5H8I - chains A and B of the 8 polymer chains in the assembly; structure by X-ray diffraction, 1.97 A resolution.

Chain A (and B):
Name: N-carbamoylputrescine amidohydrolase
Source organism: Medicago truncatula
Notes: EC 3.5.1.53; chain B of this document is another copy of the same molecule, construct and numbering; everything in this record applies to it too
Reference sequence: G7ITU5 (G7ITU5_MEDTR); numbering as in UniProt (aligned over 1-301)
Chain sequence (304 residues; each row starts with the number of its first residue; numbers below 1 keep their minus sign (Ser-2 is residue -2)):
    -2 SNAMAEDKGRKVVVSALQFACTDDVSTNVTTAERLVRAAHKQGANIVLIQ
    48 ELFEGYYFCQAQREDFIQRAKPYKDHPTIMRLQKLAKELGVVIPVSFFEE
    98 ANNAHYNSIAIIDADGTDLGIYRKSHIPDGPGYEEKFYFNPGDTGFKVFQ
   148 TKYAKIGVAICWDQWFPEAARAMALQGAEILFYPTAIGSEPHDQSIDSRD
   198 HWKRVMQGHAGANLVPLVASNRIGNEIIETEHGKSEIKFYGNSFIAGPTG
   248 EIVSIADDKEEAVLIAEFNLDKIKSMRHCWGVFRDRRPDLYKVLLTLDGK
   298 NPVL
Unresolved in the structure: -2 to 3, 189-190 (chain B: -2 to 3)
Sequence notes: expression tag (-2 to 0)
Reported in the primary citation:
  - catalytic residues: Glu48, Lys121, Glu132, Cys158, Trp159, Gln161, Trp162
  - binding site for (4-azanylbutylamino)methanediol: Tyr54, Lys121, Pro125, Asp126, Pro128, Tyr130, Cys158, Trp159, Ala183, Ile184, Glu187, Trp277
  - specificity-determining residues: Glu187
  - allosteric site: Asp194, His198, Glu248 (from molecular simulation)

How chain A and chain B interact:
Contacting residue pairs (127):
  Ser122(A) - Arg284(B)  hydrogen bond (backbone-side chain)
  Ser122(A) - Leu287(B)
  His123(A) - Asp282(B)
  His123(A) - Arg284(B)
  His123(A) - Tyr288(B)  hydrogen bond
  Ile124(A) - Asp282(B)
  Pro125(A) - Asp282(B)
  Asp126(A) - Arg281(B)  salt bridge
  Asp126(A) - Asp282(B)
  Tyr130(A) - Cys276(B)
  Tyr130(A) - Trp277(B)
  Pro138(A) - Arg284(B)
  Gly139(A) - Arg284(B)  hydrogen bond (backbone-side chain)
  Gly142(A) - Leu287(B)
  Phe143(A) - Leu287(B)  hydrophobic
  Phe143(A) - Tyr288(B)  hydrophobic
  Trp159(A) - Trp277(B)
  Trp159(A) - Asp282(B)  hydrogen bond
  Trp162(A) - Ala209(B)
  Trp162(A) - Trp277(B)  hydrophobic
  Phe163(A) - Arg168(B)
  Phe163(A) - Val279(B)
  Phe163(A) - Asp282(B)
  Phe163(A) - Arg283(B)
  Phe163(A) - Tyr288(B)
  Pro164(A) - Pro164(B)  hydrophobic
  Pro164(A) - Arg168(B)
  Pro164(A) - Ala209(B)  hydrophobic
  Glu165(A) - Arg168(B)  salt bridge
  Glu165(A) - Arg283(B)  salt bridge
  Glu165(A) - Tyr288(B)
  Glu165(A) - Leu291(B)
  Arg168(A) - Phe163(B)
  Arg168(A) - Pro164(B)
  Arg168(A) - Glu165(B)  salt bridge
  Arg168(A) - Leu291(B)
  Ala169(A) - Val290(B)  hydrophobic
  Ala169(A) - Leu291(B)
  Leu172(A) - Val290(B)
  Leu172(A) - Leu294(B)
  Leu172(A) - Asp295(B)
  Leu172(A) - Gly296(B)
  Gln173(A) - Gly296(B)
  His198(A) - Gly208(B)  hydrogen bond (side chain-backbone)
  His198(A) - Leu211(B)
  His198(A) - Thr246(B)
  His198(A) - Trp277(B)
  Arg201(A) - Gln204(B)
  Arg201(A) - Gly205(B)
  Arg201(A) - Thr246(B)  hydrogen bond (side chain-backbone)
  Arg201(A) - Gly247(B)
  Arg201(A) - Glu248(B)
  Val202(A) - Gly208(B)
  Val202(A) - Ala209(B)
  Gln204(A) - Arg201(B)
  Gly205(A) - Arg201(B)
  Gly208(A) - His198(B)  hydrogen bond (backbone-side chain)
  Gly208(A) - Val202(B)
  Ala209(A) - Trp162(B)
  Ala209(A) - Pro164(B)  hydrophobic
  Ala209(A) - Val202(B)
  Leu211(A) - His198(B)
  Thr246(A) - His198(B)
  Thr246(A) - Arg201(B)  hydrogen bond (backbone-side chain)
  Gly247(A) - Arg201(B)
  Glu248(A) - Arg201(B)
  Trp277(A) - Trp159(B)
  Trp277(A) - Trp162(B)
  Trp277(A) - Glu187(B)
  Trp277(A) - Ser195(B)
  Val279(A) - Trp159(B)  hydrophobic
  Val279(A) - Phe163(B)
  Arg281(A) - Asp126(B)
  Arg281(A) - Lys133(B)
  Asp282(A) - His123(B)
  Asp282(A) - Ile124(B)
  Asp282(A) - Lys133(B)  salt bridge
  Asp282(A) - Trp159(B)  hydrogen bond
  Asp282(A) - Phe163(B)
  Arg283(A) - Phe163(B)
  Arg283(A) - Glu165(B)  salt bridge
  Arg283(A) - Leu291(B)  hydrogen bond (side chain-backbone)
  Arg283(A) - Thr293(B)  hydrogen bond (side chain-backbone)
  Arg283(A) - Leu294(B)
  Arg284(A) - Ser122(B)  hydrogen bond (side chain-backbone)
  Arg284(A) - His123(B)
  Arg284(A) - Pro138(B)
  Arg284(A) - Gly139(B)  hydrogen bond (side chain-backbone)
  Pro285(A) - Leu291(B)
  Pro285(A) - Leu292(B)
  Pro285(A) - Thr293(B)
  Pro285(A) - Leu294(B)
  Pro285(A) - Val300(B)  hydrophobic
  Asp286(A) - Val300(B)
  Leu287(A) - Ser122(B)
  Leu287(A) - Gly139(B)
  Leu287(A) - Phe143(B)
  Tyr288(A) - His123(B)  hydrogen bond
  Tyr288(A) - Phe143(B)  hydrophobic
  Tyr288(A) - Phe163(B)
  Tyr288(A) - Glu165(B)
  Tyr288(A) - Leu291(B)
  Tyr288(A) - Leu292(B)
  Lys289(A) - Leu292(B)
  Val290(A) - Ala169(B)  hydrophobic
  Val290(A) - Leu172(B)
  Leu291(A) - Glu165(B)
  Leu291(A) - Arg168(B)
  Leu291(A) - Ala169(B)
  Leu291(A) - Arg283(B)  hydrogen bond (backbone-side chain)
  Leu291(A) - Pro285(B)
  Leu291(A) - Tyr288(B)
  Leu291(A) - Leu291(B)  hydrophobic
  Leu292(A) - Pro285(B)
  Leu292(A) - Tyr288(B)
  Leu292(A) - Leu292(B)  hydrophobic
  Thr293(A) - Arg283(B)  hydrogen bond (backbone-side chain)
  Thr293(A) - Pro285(B)
  Leu294(A) - Leu172(B)
  Leu294(A) - Phe280(B)
  Leu294(A) - Arg283(B)
  Leu294(A) - Pro285(B)
  Asp295(A) - Leu172(B)
  Gly296(A) - Leu172(B)
  Val300(A) - Pro285(B)  hydrophobic
  Val300(A) - Asp286(B)
  Leu301(A) - Asp286(B)
Also at the interface, not in a pair above, chain A (53 interface residues in all): Pro245, Gly278, Phe280
Also at the interface, not in a pair above, chain B (53 interface residues in all): Pro125, Gly142, Gln173, Lys289

Overview:
The chain A/chain B interface involves 53 residues from each chain; the contacts include 16 hydrogen bonds and
6 salt bridges. Among the polar pairs are Asp126(A)-Arg281(B), Glu165(A)-Arg168(B) and Glu165(A)-Arg283(B).
The paper reports catalytic residues Glu48(A), Lys121(A) and Glu132(A) among others; a binding site for
(4-azanylbutylamino)methanediol at Tyr54(A), Lys121(A) and Pro125(A) among others.
Chain A and chain B are both N-carbamoylputrescine amidohydrolase (Medicago truncatula); the structure,
Crystal structure of Medicago truncatula N-carbamoylputrescine amidohydrolase (MtCPA) in complex with
N-(dihydroxymethyl)putrescine, was determined by X-ray diffraction, deposited together with 5H8J, 5H8K and
5H8L.
